9JO2 - chains C and I of the 11 polymer chains in the assembly; structure by electron microscopy, 3.00 A resolution.

Chain C:
Protein: Histone H2A
Organism: Xenopus laevis
Reference sequence: Q6AZJ8 (Q6AZJ8_XENLA); residues 1-129 here correspond to UniProt positions 2-130 (UniProt number = residue number + 1)
Chain sequence (129 residues; each row starts with the number of its first residue):
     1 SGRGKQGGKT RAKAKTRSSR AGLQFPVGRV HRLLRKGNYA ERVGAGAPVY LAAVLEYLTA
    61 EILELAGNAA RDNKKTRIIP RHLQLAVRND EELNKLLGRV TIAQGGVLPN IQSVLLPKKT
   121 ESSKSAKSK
Not modelled in the structure: 1-11, 119-129

Chain I:
Molecule: 146-nt DNA strand
Organism: Escherichia coli K-12
Sequence (146 nucleotides; row label = number of the first residue in the row):
     2 TCGAGAATCC CGGTGCCGAG GCCGCTCAAT TGGTCGTAGA CAGCTCTAGC ACCGCTTAAA
    62 CGCACGTACG CGCTGTCCCC CGCGTTTTAA CCGCCAAGGG GATTACTCCC TAGTCTCCAG
   122 GCACGTGTCA GATATATACA TCCGAT

Chain C / chain I interface:
Residue-residue contacts (12; chain C residue first):
  Arg-29(C) with DA124(I), salt bridge to the phosphate
  Arg-35(C) with DG114(I), phosphate contact
  Arg-42(C) with DA113(I), hydrogen bond to the sugar; DG114(I), salt bridge to the phosphate
  Val-43(C) with DA113(I), sugar contact; DG114(I), hydrogen bond to the phosphate
  Gly-44(C) with DA113(I), phosphate contact
  Ala-45(C) with DA113(I), hydrogen bond to the phosphate
  Lys-75(C) with DA133(I), phosphate contact
  Thr-76(C) with DA133(I), hydrogen bond to the phosphate
  Arg-77(C) with DG132(I), sugar contact; DA133(I), hydrogen bond to the phosphate
Interface residues without a listed pair, chain C (11 interface residues in all): Thr-16, His-31
Interface residues without a listed pair, chain I (8 interface residues in all): DG122, DC123, DT134

Overview:
11 residues of chain C and 8 residues of chain I are in contact, with 5 hydrogen bonds and 2 salt bridges.
Among the polar pairs are Arg-42(C)/DA113(I), Val-43(C)/DG114(I) and Ala-45(C)/DA113(I).
Here chain C is Histone H2A (Xenopus laevis) and chain I is a 146-nt DNA strand (Escherichia coli K-12). Entry
9JO2 (Structure of isw1-nucleosome complex in Apo* state) was determined by electron microscopy, deposited
together with 9JNT, 9JNU, 9JNV, 9JO5, 9LIU and 9LJ2.
